Entry 7S3K (X-ray diffraction, 1.90 A resolution); this record covers chain A.

== Chain A ==
Protein: 3C-like proteinase
Source organism: Severe acute respiratory syndrome coronavirus 2
Notes: EC 3.4.22.69
UniProtKB: P0DTD1 (R1AB_SARS2); residues 1-306 here correspond to UniProt positions 3264-3569 (UniProt number = residue number + 3263)
Chain sequence (306 residues; each row starts with the number of its first residue):
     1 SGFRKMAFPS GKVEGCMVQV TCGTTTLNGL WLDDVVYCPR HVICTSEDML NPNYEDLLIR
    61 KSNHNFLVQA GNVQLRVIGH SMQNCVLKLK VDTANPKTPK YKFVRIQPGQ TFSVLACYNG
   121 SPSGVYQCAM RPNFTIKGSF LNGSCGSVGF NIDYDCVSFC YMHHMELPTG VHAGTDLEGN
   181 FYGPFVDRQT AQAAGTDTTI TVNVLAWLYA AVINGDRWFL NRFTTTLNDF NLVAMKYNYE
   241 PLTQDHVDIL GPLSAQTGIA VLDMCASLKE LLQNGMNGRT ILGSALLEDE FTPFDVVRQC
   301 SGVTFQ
Ligand contacts: Z1530718726 (Z26; 2-(5-chloro-2-methoxyphenyl)-N-(isoquinolin-4-yl)acetamide): S1, H41, M49, F140, L141, N142, S144, C145, H163, H164, M165, E166, H172, D187, R188, Q189
UniProt features mapped onto this chain:
  - active site: H41 (For 3CL-PRO activity), C145 (Nucleophile)
  - site: Q306 (Cleavage)
  - cross-link (Glycyl lysine isopeptide (Lys-Gly)): K5 (interchain with G-Cter in ubiquitin), K90 (interchain with G-Cter in ubiquitin)
From the paper describing this entry:
  - binding site for Z1530718726: H41, H163, E166
  - catalytic residues: H41 (citing earlier work)

== Summary ==
Chain A binds Z1530718726. From UniProt: active-site residues H41 and C145. The paper reports the catalytic
residue H41; a binding site for Z1530718726 at H41, H163 and E166.
Chain A is 3C-like proteinase (Severe acute respiratory syndrome coronavirus 2); the structure, Room
temperature X-ray structure of SARS-CoV-2 main protease in complex with compound Z1530718726, was determined
by X-ray diffraction, deposited together with 7S3S and 7S4B.
